3VH7 - chains A and B of the 6 polymer chains in the assembly; structure by X-ray diffraction, 2.02 A resolution.

== Chain A ==
Molecule: Envelope glycoprotein gp160
Notes: fragment: nhr (unp residues (546-588)
UniProt: P03375 (ENV_HV1B1); numbering as in UniProt (aligned over 546-588)
Chain sequence (58 residues; each row starts with the number of its first residue; note: 956 numbers in that range are skipped by the numbering (no residue carries them; nothing is unmodelled there); numbers below 1 keep their minus sign (Gly-10 is residue -10)):
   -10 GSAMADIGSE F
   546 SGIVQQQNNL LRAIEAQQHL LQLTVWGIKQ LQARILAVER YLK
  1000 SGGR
Not modelled in the structure: -10 to -7, 1002-1003
Construct notes: expression tag (-10 to 0, 1000-1003)
What the authors report for this chain:
  - self-association interface (contacts with another copy of this molecule); pairs are residue here / residue on that copy: Leu576-Leu576 (hydrophobic contact), Arg579-Glu584 (hydrogen bond), Leu576
  - mutagenesis - Q575A, Q575L: decreased binding to CP32M (chain B) (citing earlier work)

== Chain B ==
Molecule: CP32M
Chain sequence (34 residues; row label = number of the first residue in the row):
   619 GGVEWNEMTW MEWEREIENY TKLIYKILEE SQEQ
Not modelled in the structure: 619-621, 652

== Chain A / chain B interface ==
Residue-residue contacts (10; chain A residue first):
  Leu556(A) with Leu646(B), hydrophobic; Gln650(B)
  Ile559(A) with Leu646(B), hydrophobic
  Glu560(A) with Gln650(B), hydrogen bond
  Gln563(A) with Ile642(B)
  Gln567(A) with Tyr643(B), hydrogen bond
  Ile573(A) with Trp628(B), hydrophobic; Trp631(B), hydrophobic
  Lys574(A) with Glu632(B), salt bridge
  Gln577(A) with Trp628(B)
Other interface residues (no listed pair), chain A (9 interface residues in all): Val570
Other interface residues (no listed pair), chain B (10 interface residues in all): Ile635, Thr639, Ser649

== Overview ==
Chain A and chain B form an interface of 9 and 10 residues respectively; the contacts include 2 hydrogen bonds
and 1 salt bridge. Among the polar pairs are Lys574(A)-Glu632(B), Glu560(A)-Gln650(B) and Gln567(A)-Tyr643(B).
The paper reports that Q575A and Q575L of chain A reduce binding to CP32M (chain B); a self-association
interface involving Leu576(A) and Arg579(A).
Here chain A is Envelope glycoprotein gp160 and chain B is CP32M. Entry 3VH7 (Structure of HIV-1 gp41
NHR/fusion inhibitor complex P21) was determined by X-ray diffraction together with 3VGY from the same study.
